Entry 6RAO (electron microscopy, 3.10 A resolution); this record covers chains C and D of the 10 polymer chains in the assembly.

Chain C:
Protein: Afp2
From: Serratia entomophila
Reference sequence: Q6HAD7 (Q6HAD7_9GAMM); residue numbers follow UniProt; this construct covers 1-354
Sequence (354 residues; numbered 1 to 354; the number before each row is that of its first residue):
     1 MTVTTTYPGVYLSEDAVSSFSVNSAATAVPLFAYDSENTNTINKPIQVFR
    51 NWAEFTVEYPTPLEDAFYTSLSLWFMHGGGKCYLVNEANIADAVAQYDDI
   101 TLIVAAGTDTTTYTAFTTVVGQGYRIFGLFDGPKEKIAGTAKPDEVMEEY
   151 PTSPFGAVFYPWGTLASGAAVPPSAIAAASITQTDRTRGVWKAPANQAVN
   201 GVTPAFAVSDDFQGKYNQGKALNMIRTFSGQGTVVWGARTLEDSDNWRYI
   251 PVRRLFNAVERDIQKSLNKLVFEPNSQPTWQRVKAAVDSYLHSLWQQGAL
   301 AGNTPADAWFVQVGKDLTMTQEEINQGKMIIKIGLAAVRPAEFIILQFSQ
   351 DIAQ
Not modelled in the structure: 1-3

Chain D:
Protein: Afp3
From: Serratia entomophila
Reference sequence: Q6HAD6 (Q6HAD6_9GAMM); numbering as in UniProt (aligned over 1-451)
Sequence (451 residues; numbered 1 to 451; the number before each row is that of its first residue):
     1 MATVTSVPGVYIEEDASPAMSVSASATAVPLFVARFTPLKPELAGVITRI
    51 GSWLDYTILFDSNVPSSARVTVSSTAVEPSPEFDALETASSKATTTYTYQ
   101 IDDTEVVDPTASVALRLYFQNGGGPCYLYPLEKADDNGPLAALPDLIDEV
   151 GEITLLASPDPDETYRTAVYGALAASLDQHKGYFLLADSVNGDAPSAVGG
   201 SAQVAVYYPNVEVPHTRKLDDAEVAIDGYLDDEGKAVTTLAALRVVNTEF
   251 AGEIAQSLSGDLSAPLSLPPSALIAGVYGKTDGERGVWKAPANVVLNGVS
   301 DVSVRVTNEQQAELNPKGINVIRHFSDRGLVVWGSRTQKDDDDWRYIPVR
   351 RLFDAAERDIKKALQPMVFEPNSQLTWKRVQTAIDNYLYRLWQQGALAGN
   401 KAEEAYFVRVGKGITMTQDEINQGKMIIQVGMAAVRPAEFIILKFTQDMS
   451 Q
Not modelled in the structure: 1-3, 68-105, 215-264, 450-451

Interface between chain C and chain D:
Residue-residue contacts (71; chain C residue first):
  Asp-92(C) with Thr-307(D)
  Ala-95(C) with Thr-307(D)
  Gln-96(C) with Arg-305(D), hydrogen bond (backbone-side chain); Thr-307(D)
  Tyr-97(C) with Arg-305(D)
  Asp-98(C) with Ser-326(D), hydrogen bond
  Gln-122(C) with Glu-309(D)
  Tyr-124(C) with Asn-308(D); Glu-309(D), hydrogen bond
  Asn-246(C) with Gln-447(D), hydrogen bond
  Phe-256(C) with Thr-446(D); Gln-447(D)
  Val-259(C) with Phe-445(D), hydrophobic
  Glu-260(C) with Phe-445(D)
  Ile-263(C) with Phe-445(D), hydrophobic
  Lys-265(C) with Asp-327(D)
  Leu-267(C) with Ile-441(D); Leu-443(D), hydrophobic
  Asn-268(C) with Asn-293(D); Arg-328(D); Trp-333(D)
  Lys-269(C) with Arg-328(D)
  Val-271(C) with Asn-293(D), hydrogen bond (backbone-side chain); Trp-333(D), hydrophobic; Ala-438(D); Ile-441(D), hydrophobic
  Phe-272(C) with Lys-289(D); Ala-290(D); Ala-292(D); Gly-334(D); Ser-335(D); Pro-437(D); Ala-438(D), hydrogen bond (backbone-backbone); Glu-439(D)
  Glu-273(C) with Arg-285(D), salt bridge; Lys-289(D); Pro-437(D); Ala-438(D), hydrogen bond (backbone-backbone)
  Asn-275(C) with Arg-436(D), hydrogen bond (backbone-backbone); Ala-438(D)
  Asp-307(C) with Met-449(D)
  Phe-310(C) with Asp-448(D); Met-449(D), hydrophobic
  Gln-326(C) with Phe-440(D)
  Gly-327(C) with Ala-438(D); Glu-439(D), hydrogen bond (backbone-backbone); Phe-440(D), hydrogen bond (backbone-backbone)
  Lys-328(C) with Phe-440(D); Ile-442(D)
  Met-329(C) with Ala-438(D), hydrophobic; Phe-440(D), hydrogen bond (backbone-backbone); Ile-441(D); Ile-442(D), hydrogen bond (backbone-backbone)
  Ile-330(C) with Ile-442(D); Lys-444(D)
  Ile-331(C) with Ile-442(D), hydrogen bond (backbone-backbone); Leu-443(D); Lys-444(D)
  Lys-332(C) with Leu-443(D); Lys-444(D)
  Ile-333(C) with Leu-443(D); Lys-444(D); Phe-445(D); Thr-446(D), hydrogen bond (backbone-backbone)
  Gly-334(C) with Thr-446(D); Met-449(D)
  Leu-335(C) with Thr-446(D), hydrogen bond (backbone-backbone); Gln-447(D); Met-449(D)
  Ala-336(C) with Met-449(D)
  Arg-339(C) with Gln-447(D), hydrogen bond
Also at the interface, not in a pair above, chain C (40 interface residues in all): Asp-99, Trp-247, Leu-270, Pro-274, Ala-308, Trp-309
Also at the interface, not in a pair above, chain D (31 interface residues in all): Phe-325, Val-435

In short:
40 residues of chain C face 31 of chain D across their interface, with 16 hydrogen bonds and 1 salt bridge.
Polar pairs include Glu-273(C)/Arg-285(D), Gln-96(C)/Arg-305(D) and Asp-98(C)/Ser-326(D).
Chain C is Afp2 and chain D is Afp3, both from Serratia entomophila; the structure, Cryo-EM structure of the
anti-feeding prophage (AFP) baseplate, 6-fold symmetrised, was determined by electron microscopy together with
6RBK, 6RBN, 6RGL, 6RAP and 6RC8 from the same study.
